Entry 6GUX (X-ray diffraction, 1.30 A resolution); this record covers chain A.

Chain A:
Name: Archaerhodopsin-3
Organism: Halorubrum sodomense
UniProt: P96787 (BACR3_HALSD); residues 7-247 here = UniProt positions 7-247
Sequence (241 residues; numbered 7 to 247; the number before each row is that of its first residue):
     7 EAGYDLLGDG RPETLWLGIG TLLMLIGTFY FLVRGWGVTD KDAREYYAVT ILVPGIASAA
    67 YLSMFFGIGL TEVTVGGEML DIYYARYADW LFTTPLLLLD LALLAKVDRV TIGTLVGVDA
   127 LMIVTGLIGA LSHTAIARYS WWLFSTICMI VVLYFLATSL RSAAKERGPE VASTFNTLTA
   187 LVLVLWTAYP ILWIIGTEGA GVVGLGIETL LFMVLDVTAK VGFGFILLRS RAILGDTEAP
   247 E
Differences from the reference sequence: modified residue (7)
Modified residues: Glu-7 (pyroglutamic acid; PCA)
Swiss-Prot annotation at these positions:
  - modified residue: Lys-226 (N6-(retinylidene)lysine)
Covalent attachments: retinal (RET) linked to Lys-226
Metal / ion sites: Ca2+: Asp-11, Asp-46, Asp-48, Leu-240; Na+: Asp-11, Asp-15, Thr-20
Small-molecule neighbours:
  - hexadecane (R16), molecule 1: Tyr-10, Leu-21, Trp-22, Ile-25, Leu-29, Leu-216, Met-219, Val-220, Val-223
  - hexadecane (R16), molecule 2: Leu-29, Ile-32, Gly-33, Tyr-36, Val-223, Thr-224, Val-227, Gly-228, Phe-231
  - hexadecane (R16), molecule 3: Asp-114, Val-116, Thr-117, Thr-120, Val-124, Ile-153, Cys-154
  - hexadecane (R16), molecule 4: Ile-142, Ser-146, Leu-149, Phe-150, Ile-153
  - hexadecane (R16), molecule 5: Leu-159, Tyr-160, Ala-163, Leu-189, Val-190, Thr-193, Ile-197
  - retinal (RET): Tyr-93, Trp-96, Thr-99, Thr-100, Leu-103, Met-128, Ile-129, Gly-132, Trp-148, Ser-151, Thr-152, Met-155, Trp-192, Tyr-195, Pro-196, Trp-199, Asp-222, Ala-225
Reported in the primary citation:
  - binding site for retinal: Tyr-93, Trp-96, Leu-103, Ser-151, Met-155, Trp-192, Trp-199, Lys-226
  - contacts within the chain: Asp-95/Lys-226 (water-mediated contact), Glu-204/Glu-214, Asp-95/Asp-222 (water-mediated contact)
  - Na+ coordination: Asp-11 to Arg-17

Overview:
Bound to chain A: 5 copies of hexadecane. Retinal is covalently linked to Lys-226. Asp-11, Asp-46, Asp-48 and
Leu-240 form the Ca2+ site. The Na+ site is built by Asp-11, Asp-15 and Thr-20. From the paper: a binding site
for retinal at Tyr-93, Trp-96 and Leu-103 among others; Na+ coordination by Asp-11.
Chain A is Archaerhodopsin-3 (Halorubrum sodomense); the structure, Dark-adapted structure of
Archaerhodopsin-3 at 100K, was determined by X-ray diffraction (same publication as 6S6C).
